PDB entry 1YR3 | X-ray diffraction, 3.20 A resolution | chains A and B of the 6 polymer chains in the assembly

[Chain A (and B)]
Name: Xanthosine phosphorylase
Source organism: Escherichia coli
Notes: EC 2.4.2.-; chain B of this document is another copy of the same molecule, construct and numbering; everything in this record applies to it too
UniProtKB: P45563 (XAPA_ECOLI); residues 1-277 here = UniProt positions 1-277
Sequence (277 residues; numbered 1 to 277; the number before each row is that of its first residue):
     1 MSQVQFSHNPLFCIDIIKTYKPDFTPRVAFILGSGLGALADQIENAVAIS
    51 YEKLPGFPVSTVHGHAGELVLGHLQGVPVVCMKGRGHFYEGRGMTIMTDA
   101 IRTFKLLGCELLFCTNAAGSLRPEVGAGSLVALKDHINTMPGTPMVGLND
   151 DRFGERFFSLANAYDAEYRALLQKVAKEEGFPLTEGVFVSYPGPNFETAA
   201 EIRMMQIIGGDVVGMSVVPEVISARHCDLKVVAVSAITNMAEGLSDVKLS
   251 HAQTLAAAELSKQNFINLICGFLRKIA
Not modelled in the structure: 1-4
UniProt features mapped onto this chain:
  - binding site (phosphate): H65, R85 to H87, A117, S216
  - binding site (a purine D-ribonucleoside): E197, N239
  - mutagenesis: Y191 (Y191L: No detectable activity with xanthosine as substrate, but largely retains its activity against other substrates, namely inosine and guanosine, although with altered affinities, higher and lower ...), N239 (N239D: Catalyzes the phosphorolysis of adenosine with moderate efficiency, and essentially has lost all activity against the 6-oxo-purine substrates xanthosine, inosine and guanosine)
Residues lining bound ligands: xanthine (XAN): A117, A118, G119, Y191, F196, E197, V213, G214, M215, T238, N239, A241, L249, T254
Reported in the primary citation:
  - self-association interface (contacts with another copy of this molecule); pairs are residue here / residue on that copy: F12-P55 (hydrophobic contact), F12, I16
  - binding site for sulfate ion: S34, R85, H87, S216
  - binding site for xanthine: E197 (proposed by the authors, not directly observed)
  - specificity-determining residues: Y191 (proposed by the authors, not directly observed)
  - binding site for xanthine: F196
  - mutagenesis - Y191L, N239D: abolished catalytic activity on Xao
  - mutagenesis - Y191L: abolished catalytic activity on Ado
  - mutagenesis - Y191L: decreased stability
  - mutagenesis - N239D: increased catalytic activity on Ado
  - specificity-determining residues: N239
  - mutagenesis - Y191L: abolished binding to Xao
  - mutagenesis - N239D: abolished catalytic activity on Ino
  - mutagenesis - N239D: abolished catalytic activity on Guo
  - mutagenesis - N239D: abolished binding to Guo

[Chain A / chain B interface]
Pairs across the interface (46; chain A residue first):
  D135(A) with T198(B); A199(B), hydrogen bond (side chain-backbone); A200(B), hydrogen bond (side chain-backbone)
  H136(A) with T198(B), hydrogen bond (backbone-side chain); A200(B); E201(B), salt bridge
  I137(A) with A200(B), hydrophobic; E201(B)
  N138(A) with E201(B), hydrogen bond (backbone-side chain)
  P141(A) with P141(B), hydrophobic
  G142(A) with P141(B)
  T143(A) with P192(B); G193(B), hydrogen bond (side chain-backbone); P194(B); N195(B), hydrogen bond
  M145(A) with P194(B), hydrophobic
  V146(A) with F88(B); Y89(B); G91(B); G193(B); P194(B)
  G147(A) with Y89(B), hydrogen bond (backbone-backbone); E90(B); G91(B)
  L148(A) with E90(B)
  R156(A) with Y89(B); P194(B)
  F157(A) with V62(B), hydrophobic; Y89(B); P194(B); F196(B), hydrophobic; H251(B)
  F158(A) with N195(B); F196(B), hydrogen bond (backbone-backbone)
  S159(A) with E242(B); L249(B)
  L160(A) with N195(B); F196(B); T198(B)
  A161(A) with E242(B)
  V187(A) with A200(B), hydrophobic
  I207(A) with I207(B)
  I208(A) with M204(B), hydrophobic; I207(B); I208(B), hydrophobic
  I222(A) with N195(B)
Also at the interface, not in a pair above, chain B (24 interface residues in all): E197, R203, M215

[Summary]
21 residues of chain A and 24 residues of chain B are in contact, with 8 hydrogen bonds and 1 salt bridge.
Polar pairs include H136(A)-E201(B), D135(A)-A199(B) and D135(A)-A200(B). From the paper: a binding site for
sulfate ion at S34(A), R85(A) and H87(A) among others; Y191L and N239D of chain A abolish catalytic activity
on Xao.
Chain A and chain B are both Xanthosine phosphorylase (Escherichia coli); the structure, Escherichia coli
purine nucleoside phosphorylase II, the product of the xapA gene, was determined by X-ray diffraction,
deposited together with 1YQQ and 1YQU.
